6PT0 - chains R and A of the 5 polymer chains in the assembly; structure by electron microscopy, 3.20 A resolution.

Chain R:
Molecule: Cannabinoid receptor 2
Source organism: Homo sapiens
UniProt: P34972 (CNR2_HUMAN); numbering as in UniProt (aligned over 1-360)
Chain sequence (369 residues; numbered 1 to 369; the number before each row is that of its first residue):
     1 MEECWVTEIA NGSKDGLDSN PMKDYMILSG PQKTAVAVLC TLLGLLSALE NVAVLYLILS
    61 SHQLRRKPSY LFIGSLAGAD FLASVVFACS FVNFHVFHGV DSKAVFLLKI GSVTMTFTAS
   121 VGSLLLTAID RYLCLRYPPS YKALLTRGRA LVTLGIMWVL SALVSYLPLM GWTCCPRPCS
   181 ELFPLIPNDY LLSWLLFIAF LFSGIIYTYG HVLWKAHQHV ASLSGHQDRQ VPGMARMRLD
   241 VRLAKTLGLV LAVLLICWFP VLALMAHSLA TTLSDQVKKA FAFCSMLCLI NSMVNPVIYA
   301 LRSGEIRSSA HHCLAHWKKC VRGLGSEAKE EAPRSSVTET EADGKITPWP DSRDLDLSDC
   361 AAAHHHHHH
Unresolved in the structure: 1-21, 320-369
Sequence notes: expression tag (361-369)
UniProt features mapped onto this chain:
  - modified residue: Ser335 (Phosphoserine), Ser336 (Phosphoserine), Thr338 (Phosphothreonine), Ser352 (Phosphoserine)
  - glycosylation: Asn11 (N-linked (GlcNAc...) asparagine)
  - natural variant: Gln63 (Q63R: High incidence in Japanese depressed subjects)
  - mutagenesis: Lys109 (K109A: No effect on agonist binding. Affects cannabinoid agonist binding; when associated with G-112; K109R: No effect on agonist binding), Ser112 (S112G: Affects cannabinoid agonist binding; when associated with A-109), Asp130 (D130A: Loss of ligand binding. Alters agonist-induced inhibitory effect on adenylate cyclase), Arg131 (R131A: No effect on ligand binding. Alters agonist-induced inhibitory effect on adenylate cyclase), Leu201 (L201P: Abolishes ligand binding and agonist-induced inhibitory effect on adenylate cyclase), Tyr207 (Y207A: Abolishes agonist-induced inhibitory effect on adenylate cyclase. No effect on ligand binding), Ala244 (A244E: Loss of ligand binding. Alters agonist-induced inhibitory effect on adenylate cyclase)
Disulfides: Cys174-Cys179
Small-molecule neighbours: WI5 ({(3R)-5-methyl-3-[(morpholin-4-yl)methyl]-2,3-dihydro[1,4]oxazino[2,3,4-hi]indol-6-yl}(naphthalen-1-yl)methanone): Phe87, Ser90, Phe91, Phe94, Ile110, Val113, Thr114, Leu182, Phe183, Pro184, Ile186, Tyr190, Leu191, Trp194, Val261, Met265, Phe281, Ser285
Reported in the primary citation:
  - binding site for WI5: Phe87, Phe91, Phe94, Ile110, Val113, Phe183, Pro184, Ile186, Trp194, Val261, Met265, Phe281
  - conformationally variable residues (side-chain flip): Phe117, Trp258

Chain A:
Molecule: Guanine nucleotide-binding protein G(i) subunit alpha-1
Source organism: Homo sapiens
UniProt: P63096 (GNAI1_HUMAN); numbering as in UniProt (aligned over 1-354)
Chain sequence (354 residues; row label = number of the first residue in the row):
     1 MGCTLSAEDK AAVERSKMID RNLREDGEKA AREVKLLLLG AGESGKNTIV KQMKIIHEAG
    61 YSEEECKQYK AVVYSNTIQS IIAIIRAMGR LKIDFGDSAR ADDARQLFVL AGAAEEGFMT
   121 AELAGVIKRL WKDSGVQACF NRSREYQLND SAAYYLNDLD RIAQPNYIPT QQDVLRTRVK
   181 TTGIVETHFT FKDLHFKMFD VGAQRSERKK WIHCFEGVTA IIFCVALSDY DLVLAEDEEM
   241 NRMHASMKLF DSICNNKWFT DTSIILFLNK KDLFEEKIKK SPLTICYPEY AGSNTYEEAA
   301 AYIQCQFEDL NKRKDTKEIY THFTCSTDTK NVQFVFDAVT DVIIKNNLKD CGLF
Unresolved in the structure: 1
Sequence notes: engineered mutation Asn47 (Ser in P63096), Ala203 (Gly in P63096), Ala245 (Glu in P63096), Ser326 (Ala in P63096)
UniProt features mapped onto this chain:
  - region: Lys35 to Lys46, Thr48 (G1 motif), Asp173 to Thr181 (G2 motif), Phe196 to Gly202, Gln204, Arg205 (G3 motif), Ile265 to Asp272 (G4 motif), Thr324, Cys325, Thr327 to Thr329 (G5 motif)
  - binding site (GTP): Glu43 to Lys46, Thr48, Ser151, Leu175 to Thr181, Asp200 to Gly202, Gln204, Asn269 to Asp272
  - binding site (Mg(2+)): Thr181
  - modified residue: Arg178 (ADP-ribosylarginine), Gln204 (Deamidated glutamine), Cys351 (ADP-ribosylcysteine)
  - lipidation: Gly2 (N-myristoyl glycine), Cys3 (S-palmitoyl cysteine)
  - natural variant: Gly40 (G40C: In NEDHISB; G40R: In NEDHISB), Gly45 (G45D: In NEDHISB), Thr48 (T48I: In NEDHISB; T48K: In NEDHISB), Gln52 (Q52P: In NEDHISB), Ser75 (deletion: In NEDHISB; uncertain significance), Gln172 (deletion: In NEDHISB), Asp173 (D173V: In NEDHISB), Glu186 to Phe189 (deletion: In NEDHISB; uncertain significance), Cys224 (C224Y: In NEDHISB), Lys270 (K270N: In NEDHISB; K270R: In NEDHISB), Asp272 (D272G: In NEDHISB), Val332 (V332E: In NEDHISB; uncertain significance)
  - mutagenesis: Gly42 (G42R: Abolishes switch to an activated conformation and dissociation from beta and gamma subunits upon GTP binding. Abolishes interaction with RGS family members), Glu116 (E116L: Enhances interaction (inactive GDP-bound) with RGS14), Gln147 (Q147L: Enhances interaction (inactive GDP-bound) with RGS14)

How chain R and chain A interact:
Contacting residue pairs (46):
  Lys67(R) - Asp350(A)  salt bridge
  Ser69(R) - Cys351(A)  hydrogen bond (side chain-backbone)
  Tyr70(R) - Lys349(A)
  Tyr70(R) - Asp350(A)
  Tyr70(R) - Gly352(A)
  Asp130(R) - Cys351(A)  hydrogen bond
  Arg131(R) - Leu353(A)
  Cys134(R) - Asn347(A)
  Cys134(R) - Leu348(A)  hydrophobic
  Leu135(R) - Leu348(A)  hydrophobic
  Pro138(R) - Ile343(A)
  Pro138(R) - Ile344(A)  hydrophobic
  Pro138(R) - Asn347(A)
  Pro139(R) - Ala31(A)
  Pro139(R) - Leu194(A)  hydrophobic
  Pro139(R) - Ile343(A)
  Ser140(R) - Arg32(A)  hydrogen bond
  Tyr141(R) - Asn347(A)
  Tyr141(R) - Cys351(A)  hydrogen bond
  Lys142(R) - Asp350(A)  salt bridge
  Leu144(R) - Arg32(A)
  His219(R) - Asp337(A)
  His219(R) - Thr340(A)
  His219(R) - Asp341(A)  salt bridge
  His219(R) - Ile344(A)
  Ser222(R) - Asp337(A)
  Leu223(R) - Asp337(A)
  Leu223(R) - Asp341(A)
  His226(R) - Gln333(A)
  His226(R) - Asp337(A)  salt bridge
  Gln227(R) - Thr321(A)
  Arg229(R) - Glu297(A)  salt bridge
  Met234(R) - Glu318(A)
  Arg236(R) - Asp315(A)  salt bridge
  Arg236(R) - Glu318(A)  salt bridge
  Leu239(R) - Asp341(A)
  Leu239(R) - Lys345(A)
  Leu239(R) - Phe354(A)  hydrophobic
  Arg242(R) - Phe354(A)  hydrogen bond (side chain-backbone)
  Leu243(R) - Leu353(A)  hydrophobic
  Thr246(R) - Leu353(A)
  Leu247(R) - Leu353(A)  hydrophobic
  Arg302(R) - Gly352(A)
  Arg302(R) - Phe354(A)
  Ser303(R) - Gly352(A)  hydrogen bond (side chain-backbone)
  Gly304(R) - Phe354(A)
Interface residues without a listed pair, chain R (31 interface residues in all): Ile73, Ala143
Interface residues without a listed pair, chain A (27 interface residues in all): Glu28, Gln304, Lys317, Phe334, Ala338
From the paper, about this interface:
  - residue pairs: Lys67(R)-Asp350(A), Ser69(R)-Cys351(A) (hydrogen bond), Arg131(R)-Cys351(A), Pro139(R)-Leu194(A) (hydrophobic contact), Lys142(R)-Asn347(A), Lys142(R)-Asp350(A) (hydrogen bond), His219(R)-Asp341(A) (hydrogen bond), His226(R)-Asp337(A) (hydrogen bond), Gln227(R)-Gln304(A), Arg229(R)-Glu297(A) (hydrogen bond), Arg242(R)-Phe354(A) (hydrogen bond)

In short:
Chain R and chain A form an interface of 31 and 27 residues respectively; the contacts include 6 hydrogen
bonds and 7 salt bridges. Among the polar pairs are Lys67(R)-Asp350(A), Lys142(R)-Asp350(A) and
His219(R)-Asp341(A). The paper describes contacts between Lys67(R) and Asp350(A), Arg131(R) and Cys351(A) and
Lys142(R) and Asn347(A) among others; hydrogen bonds between Ser69(R) and Cys351(A), Lys142(R) and Asp350(A)
and His219(R) and Asp341(A) among others; a hydrophobic contact between Pro139(R) and Leu194(A). The paper
reports a binding site for WI5 at Phe87(R), Phe91(R) and Phe94(R) among others; conformational variability at
Phe117(R) and Trp258(R).
Here chain R is Cannabinoid receptor 2 and chain A is Guanine nucleotide-binding protein G(i) subunit alpha-1,
both from Homo sapiens. Entry 6PT0 (Cryo-EM structure of human cannabinoid receptor 2-Gi protein in complex
with agonist WIN 55,212-2) was determined by electron microscopy.
